Entry 4QZ2 (X-ray diffraction, 2.70 A resolution); this record covers chains D and E of the 28 polymer chains in the assembly.

Chain D:
Protein: Proteasome subunit alpha type-5
From: Saccharomyces cerevisiae
Notes: EC 3.4.25.1
Reference sequence: P32379 (PSA5_YEAST); residues -7 to 252 here correspond to UniProt positions 1-260 (UniProt number = residue number + 8)
Amino-acid sequence (260 residues; each row starts with the number of its first residue; numbers below 1 keep their minus sign (Met-7 is residue -7)):
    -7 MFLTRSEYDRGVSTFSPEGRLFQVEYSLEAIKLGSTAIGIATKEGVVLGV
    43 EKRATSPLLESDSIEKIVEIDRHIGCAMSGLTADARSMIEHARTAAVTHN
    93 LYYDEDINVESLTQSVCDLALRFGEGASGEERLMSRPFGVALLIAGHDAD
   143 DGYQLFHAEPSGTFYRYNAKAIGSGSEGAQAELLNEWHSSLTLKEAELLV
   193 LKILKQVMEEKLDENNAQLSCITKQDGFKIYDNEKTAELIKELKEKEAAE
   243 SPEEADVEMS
Disordered / not traced: -7 to 0, 118-124, 243-252

Chain E:
Protein: Proteasome subunit alpha type-6
From: Saccharomyces cerevisiae
Notes: EC 3.4.25.1
Reference sequence: P40302 (PSA6_YEAST); residues 0-233 here correspond to UniProt positions 1-234 (UniProt number = residue number + 1)
Amino-acid sequence (234 residues; numbered 0 to 233; the number before each row is that of its first residue; numbering starts at 0):
     0 MFRNNYDGDTVTFSPTGRLFQVEYALEAIKQGSVTVGLRSNTHAVLVALK
    50 RNADELSSYQKKIIKCDEHMGLSLAGLAPDARVLSNYLRQQCNYSSLVFN
   100 RKLAVERAGHLLCDKAQKNTQSYGGRPYGVGLLIIGYDKSGAHLLEFQPS
   150 GNVTELYGTAIGARSQGAKTYLERTLDTFIKIDGNPDELIKAGVEAISQS
   200 LRDESLTVDNLSIAIVGKDTPFTIYDGEAVAKYI
Disordered / not traced: 0-2
Curated features (UniProtKB/Swiss-Prot):
  - modified residue: Ser13 (Phosphoserine)
  - cross-link: Lys190 (Glycyl lysine isopeptide (Lys-Gly) (interchain with G-Cter in ubiquitin))

Chain D / chain E interface:
Residue-residue contacts - 43 pairs, chain D then chain E:
  Ser5(D) - Arg125(E)
  Thr6(D) - Gly7(E)
  Thr6(D) - Gln20(E)
  Phe7(D) - Gln20(E)  hydrogen bond (backbone-side chain)
  Phe7(D) - Tyr23(E)
  Phe7(D) - Ala24(E)  hydrophobic
  Phe7(D) - Leu76(E)  hydrophobic
  Phe7(D) - Arg125(E)
  Phe7(D) - Pro126(E)
  Phe7(D) - Gly128(E)
  Ser8(D) - Tyr23(E)
  Pro9(D) - Tyr23(E)  hydrophobic
  Pro9(D) - Glu26(E)
  Glu10(D) - Glu26(E)
  Glu10(D) - Gln30(E)
  Gly11(D) - Tyr23(E)
  Gly11(D) - Ala27(E)
  Leu13(D) - Arg125(E)
  Gln106(D) - Arg81(E)  hydrogen bond
  Asp110(D) - Arg81(E)  salt bridge
  Leu113(D) - Pro78(E)  hydrophobic
  Glu117(D) - Tyr122(E)
  Ser153(D) - Pro78(E)
  Gly154(D) - Pro78(E)
  Thr155(D) - Gln59(E)
  Phe156(D) - Gln59(E)
  Tyr157(D) - Arg50(E)
  Tyr157(D) - Ala52(E)
  Tyr157(D) - Ser56(E)
  Tyr157(D) - Ser57(E)
  Tyr157(D) - Gln59(E)
  Arg158(D) - Ser56(E)
  Arg158(D) - Ser57(E)  hydrogen bond (backbone-backbone)
  Tyr159(D) - Ala52(E)
  Tyr159(D) - Asp53(E)
  Tyr159(D) - Leu55(E)
  Tyr159(D) - Ser56(E)
  Asn160(D) - Leu55(E)  hydrogen bond (backbone-backbone)
  Ala161(D) - Leu55(E)
  Gln172(D) - Asp53(E)  hydrogen bond
  Gln172(D) - Leu55(E)
  Leu175(D) - Leu55(E)
  Leu176(D) - Leu55(E)  hydrophobic
Also at the interface, not in a pair above, chain D (26 interface residues in all): Arg2, Gly3
Also at the interface, not in a pair above, chain E (25 interface residues in all): Asp6, Asn51, Asp79, Gly123

Overview:
26 residues of chain D face 25 of chain E across their interface, with 5 hydrogen bonds and 1 salt bridge.
Polar contacts include Asp110(D)-Arg81(E), Phe7(D)-Gln20(E) and Gln106(D)-Arg81(E).
Here chain D is Proteasome subunit alpha type-5 and chain E is Proteasome subunit alpha type-6, both from
Saccharomyces cerevisiae. Entry 4QZ2 (yCP beta5-M45I mutant in complex with the epoxyketone inhibitor ONX
0914) was determined by X-ray diffraction (same publication as 4QUX, 4QUY, 4QV0, 4QV1, 4QV3, 4QV4 and 42
further entries).
